8Q6F - chain A; structure by X-ray diffraction, 1.51 A resolution.

# Chain A
Name: Phosphatidylinositol 4-kinase beta
From: Homo sapiens
Notes: EC 2.7.1.67
UniProtKB: chimeric construct of Q9UBF8, A0A0B4J1S8: residues 291-503 from Q9UBF8 (PI4KB_HUMAN), isoform Q9UBF8-2 positions 291-415 (offset varies); residues 504-801 from A0A0B4J1S8 positions 531-828 (UniProt number = residue number + 27)
Amino-acid sequence (424 residues; each row starts with the number of its first residue; note: 88 numbers in that range are skipped by the numbering (no residue carries them; nothing is unmodelled there)):
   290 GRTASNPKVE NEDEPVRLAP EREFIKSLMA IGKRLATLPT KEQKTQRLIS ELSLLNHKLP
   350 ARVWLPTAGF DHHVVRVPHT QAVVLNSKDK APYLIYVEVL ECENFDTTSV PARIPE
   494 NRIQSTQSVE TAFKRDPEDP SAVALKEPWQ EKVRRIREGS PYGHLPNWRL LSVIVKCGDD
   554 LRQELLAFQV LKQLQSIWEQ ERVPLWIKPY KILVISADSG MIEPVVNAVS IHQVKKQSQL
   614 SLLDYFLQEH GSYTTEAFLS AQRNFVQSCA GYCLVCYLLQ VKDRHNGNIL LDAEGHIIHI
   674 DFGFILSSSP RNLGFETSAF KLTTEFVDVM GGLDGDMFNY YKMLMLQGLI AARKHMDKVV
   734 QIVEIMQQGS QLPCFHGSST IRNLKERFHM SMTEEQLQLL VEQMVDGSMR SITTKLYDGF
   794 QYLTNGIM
Disordered / not traced: 290-303, 494-514
Construct notes: expression tag (290); engineered mutation Gln497 (Arg409 in Q9UBF8), Gln500 (Arg412 in Q9UBF8)
Swiss-Prot annotation at these positions:
  - modified residue: Ser294 (Phosphoserine)
Covalent attachments: compound KHR linked to Lys549

# In short
Chain A is Phosphatidylinositol 4-kinase beta (Homo sapiens); the structure, Human PI4KIIIB in complex with
covalently bound inhibitor (compound 4), was determined by X-ray diffraction, deposited together with 8Q6G and
8Q6H.
